Entry 3NS1 (X-ray diffraction, 2.60 A resolution); this record covers chains B and C of the 6 polymer chains in the assembly.

[Chain B]
Name: Xanthine dehydrogenase/oxidase
From: Bos taurus
Notes: EC 1.17.1.4, 1.17.3.2; fragment: flavin binding domain
Reference sequence: P80457 (XDH_BOVIN); residue numbers follow UniProt; this construct covers 224-528
Amino-acid sequence (305 residues; numbered 224 to 528; the number before each row is that of its first residue):
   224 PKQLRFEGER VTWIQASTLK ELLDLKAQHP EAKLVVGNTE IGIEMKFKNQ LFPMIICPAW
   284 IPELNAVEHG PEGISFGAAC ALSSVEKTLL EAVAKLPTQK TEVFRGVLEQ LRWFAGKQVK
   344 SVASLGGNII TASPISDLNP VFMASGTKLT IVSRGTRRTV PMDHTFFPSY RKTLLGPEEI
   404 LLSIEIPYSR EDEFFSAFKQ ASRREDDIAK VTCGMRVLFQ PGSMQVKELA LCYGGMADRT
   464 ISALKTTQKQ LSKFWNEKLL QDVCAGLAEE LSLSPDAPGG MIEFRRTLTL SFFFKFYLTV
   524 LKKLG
Curated features (UniProtKB/Swiss-Prot):
  - binding site (FAD): Leu257 to Ile264, Phe337, Ser347 to Asn351, Asp360, Leu404, Lys422
  - mutagenesis: Arg335 (R335A: Promotes conversion to the oxidase form that utilizes molecular oxygen as electron acceptor. Interferes with normal conversion to the dehydrogenase form by reducing agents), Trp336 (W336A: Promotes conversion to the oxidase form that utilizes molecular oxygen as electron acceptor. Interferes with normal conversion to the dehydrogenase form by reducing agents), Arg427 (R427Q: Promotes conversion to the oxidase form that utilizes molecular oxygen as electron acceptor. Interferes with normal conversion to the dehydrogenase form by reducing agents)
Residues lining bound ligands: FAD (flavin-adenine dinucleotide): Lys256, Leu257, Val258, Val259, Gly260, Asn261, Thr262, Glu263, Ile264, Leu287, Ala301, Leu305, Phe337, Ala338, Val342, Val345, Ala346, Ser347, Gly349, Gly350, Asn351, Ile353, Thr354, Ile358, Ser359, Asp360, Leu361, Ile403, Leu404

[Chain C]
Name: Xanthine dehydrogenase/oxidase
From: Bos taurus
Notes: EC 1.17.1.4, 1.17.3.2; fragment: molybdenum binding domain
Reference sequence: P80457 (XDH_BOVIN); numbering as in UniProt (aligned over 571-1325)
Amino-acid sequence (755 residues; row label = number of the first residue in the row):
   571 DTVGRPLPHL AAAMQASGEA VYCDDIPRYE NELFLRLVTS TRAHAKIKSI DVSEAQKVPG
   631 FVCFLSADDI PGSNETGLFN DETVFAKDTV TCVGHIIGAV VADTPEHAER AAHVVKVTYE
   691 DLPAIITIED AIKNNSFYGS ELKIEKGDLK KGFSEADNVV SGELYIGGQD HFYLETHCTI
   751 AIPKGEEGEM ELFVSTQNAM KTQSFVAKML GVPVNRILVR VKRMGGGFGG KETRSTLVSV
   811 AVALAAYKTG HPVRCMLDRN EDMLITGGRH PFLARYKVGF MKTGTIVALE VDHYSNAGNS
   871 RDLSHSIMER ALFHMDNCYK IPNIRGTGRL CKTNLSSNTA FRGFGGPQAL FIAENWMSEV
   931 AVTCGLPAEE VRWKNMYKEG DLTHFNQRLE GFSVPRCWDE CLKSSQYYAR KSEVDKFNKE
   991 NCWKKRGLCI IPTKFGISFT VPFLNQAGAL IHVYTDGSVL VSHGGTEMGQ GLHTKMVQVA
  1051 SKALKIPISK IYISETSTNT VPNSSPTAAS VSTDIYGQAV YEACQTILKR LEPFKKKNPD
  1111 GSWEDWVMAA YQDRVSLSTT GFYRTPNLGY SFETNSGNAF HYFTYGVACS EVEIDCLTGD
  1171 HKNLRTDIVM DVGSSLNPAI DIGQVEGAFV QGLGLFTLEE LHYSPEGSLH TRGPSTYKIP
  1231 AFGSIPTEFR VSLLRDCPNK KAIYASKAVG EPPLFLGASV FFAIKDAIRA ARAQHTNNNT
  1291 KELFRLDSPA TPEKIRNACV DKFTTLCVTG APGNC
Curated features (UniProtKB/Swiss-Prot):
  - active site: Glu1261 (Proton acceptor)
  - binding site (Mo-molybdopterin): Gln767, Phe798, Arg912, Ala1079
  - binding site (substrate): Glu802, Arg880, Phe914, Thr1010
Residues lining bound ligands:
  - MTE (phosphonic acidmono-(2-amino-5,6-dimercapto-4-oxo-3,7,8a,9,10,10a-hexahydro-4H-8-oxa-1,3,9,10-tetraaza-anthracen-7-ylmethyl)ester): Gly796, Gly797, Phe798, Gly799, Arg912, Met1038, Gly1039, Gln1040, Leu1042, Thr1077, Ala1078, Ala1079, Ser1080, Val1081, Ser1082, Thr1083, Gln1194, Gly1260, Glu1261
  - 9H-purine-6-thiol (PM6): Glu802, Leu873, Ser876, Arg880, Phe914, Ser1008, Phe1009, Thr1010, Val1011, Leu1014, Ala1078, Ala1079
What the authors report for this chain:
  - binding site for 9H-purine-6-thiol: Phe914, Phe1009
  - conformationally variable residues: Thr1010
  - catalytic residues: Glu802, Arg880 (proposed by the authors, not directly observed)

[Chain B / chain C interface]
Contacting residue pairs (42; chain B residue first):
  Glu232(B) with His677(C), salt bridge; Arg680(C), salt bridge
  Arg233(B) with Arg680(C)
  Lys269(B) with Glu679(C), salt bridge; Asp828(C), salt bridge
  Phe270(B) with Asn830(C)
  Asn272(B) with His683(C), hydrogen bond
  Ala424(B) with Asp1170(C); Pro1302(C), hydrophobic
  Arg426(B) with Ser1225(C), hydrogen bond (side chain-backbone); Thr1226(C)
  Arg427(B) with His1212(C), hydrogen bond; Thr1221(C); Thr1226(C); Glu1303(C), salt bridge
  Glu428(B) with His1212(C), salt bridge; His1220(C), salt bridge; Thr1226(C)
  Gln484(B) with Val1318(C); Thr1319(C)
  Cys487(B) with Val1318(C), hydrophobic; Thr1319(C)
  Ala488(B) with Thr1319(C)
  Met504(B) with Glu1303(C)
  Phe507(B) with Thr1168(C); Pro1302(C); Glu1303(C); Arg1306(C); Asn1307(C)
  Arg509(B) with Leu1316(C)
  Thr510(B) with Arg1306(C); Thr1314(C)
  Leu511(B) with Thr1168(C)
  Leu513(B) with Leu1316(C), hydrophobic
  Ser514(B) with Leu1167(C); Arg1306(C), hydrogen bond
  Phe517(B) with Trp993(C); Leu1167(C), hydrophobic; Phe1313(C), hydrophobic
  Lys518(B) with Asp1165(C), salt bridge; Leu1167(C); Thr1168(C)
Interface residues without a listed pair, chain B (27 interface residues in all): Ser425, Asp429, Leu483, Ala491, Glu506, Phe515
Interface residues without a listed pair, chain C (30 interface residues in all): Pro629, Glu1210, Lys1228, Lys1312, Gly1320

[Overview]
27 residues of chain B and 30 residues of chain C are in contact; the contacts include 4 hydrogen bonds and 8
salt bridges. Among the polar pairs are Glu232(B)-His677(C), Glu232(B)-Arg680(C) and Lys269(B)-Glu679(C).
Ligands of chain B: flavin-adenine dinucleotide. The paper reports catalytic residues Glu802(C) and Arg880(C);
a binding site for 9H-purine-6-thiol at Phe914(C) and Phe1009(C).
Here chain B is Xanthine dehydrogenase/oxidase and chain C is Xanthine dehydrogenase/oxidase, both from Bos
taurus. Entry 3NS1 (Crystal Structure of Bovine Xanthine Oxidase in Complex with 6-Mercaptopurine) was
determined by X-ray diffraction, deposited together with 3NRZ.
